Entry 5OKF (X-ray diffraction, 3.20 A resolution); this record covers chains A and B.

# Chain A (and B)
Protein: 14-3-3 protein sigma, Heat shock protein beta-6
From: Homo sapiens
Notes: fragment: Phosphopeptide; chain B of this document is another copy of the same molecule, construct and numbering; everything in this record applies to it too
Reference sequence: chimeric construct of P31947, O14558: residues 1-231 from P31947 (1433S_HUMAN) positions 1-231 (same numbers); residues 236-243 from O14558 positions 12-19 (UniProt number = residue number - 224)
Chain sequence (246 residues; row label = number of the first residue in the row; numbers below 1 keep their minus sign (Gly-2 is residue -2)):
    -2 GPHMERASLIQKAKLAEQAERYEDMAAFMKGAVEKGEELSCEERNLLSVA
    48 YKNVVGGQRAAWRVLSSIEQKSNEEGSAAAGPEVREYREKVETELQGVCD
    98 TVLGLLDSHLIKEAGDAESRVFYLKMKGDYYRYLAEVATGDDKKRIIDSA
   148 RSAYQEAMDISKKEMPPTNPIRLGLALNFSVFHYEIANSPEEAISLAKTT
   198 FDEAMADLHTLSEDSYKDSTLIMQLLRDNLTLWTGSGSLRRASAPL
Unresolved in the structure: -2 to 0, 71-76, 138, 209, 233-235, 243 (chain B: -2, 72-77, 207-212, 233-236, 243)
Sequence notes: expression tag (-2 to 0); engineered mutation Ala75 (Glu in P31947), Ala76 (Glu in P31947), Ala77 (Lys in P31947); linker (232-235)
Modified / non-standard residues: Cys38 (S-hydroxycysteine; CSO); Ser240 (phosphoserine; SEP)
Swiss-Prot annotation at these positions:
  - site (Interaction with phosphoserine on interacting protein): Arg56, Arg129
  - modified residue (Phosphoserine): Ser5, Ser74, Ser240

# How chain A and chain B interact
Pairs across the interface - 35 pairs, chain A then chain B:
  Ser5(A) - Glu80(B)  hydrogen bond
  Gln8(A) - Glu80(B)
  Lys9(A) - Glu80(B)
  Lys9(A) - Glu83(B)  salt bridge
  Leu12(A) - Val81(B)  hydrophobic
  Leu12(A) - Tyr84(B)  hydrophobic
  Ala13(A) - Tyr84(B)
  Gln15(A) - Val61(B)
  Gln15(A) - Ile65(B)
  Arg18(A) - Tyr84(B)
  Arg18(A) - Lys87(B)
  Arg18(A) - Val88(B)
  Arg18(A) - Glu91(B)  salt bridge
  Asp21(A) - Tyr84(B)  hydrogen bond
  Asp21(A) - Lys87(B)  salt bridge
  Phe25(A) - Tyr84(B)  hydrophobic
  Ala58(A) - Ala16(B)  hydrophobic
  Ala58(A) - Arg18(B)
  Val61(A) - Gln15(B)
  Leu62(A) - Leu12(B)  hydrophobic
  Ile65(A) - Gln15(B)
  Glu80(A) - Ser5(B)  hydrogen bond
  Glu80(A) - Gln8(B)
  Glu80(A) - Lys9(B)
  Val81(A) - Leu12(B)  hydrophobic
  Glu83(A) - Lys9(B)  salt bridge
  Tyr84(A) - Leu12(B)  hydrophobic
  Tyr84(A) - Ala13(B)
  Tyr84(A) - Arg18(B)
  Tyr84(A) - Asp21(B)  hydrogen bond
  Tyr84(A) - Phe25(B)  hydrophobic
  Lys87(A) - Arg18(B)
  Lys87(A) - Asp21(B)  salt bridge
  Val88(A) - Arg18(B)
  Glu91(A) - Arg18(B)  salt bridge
Interface residues without a listed pair, chain A (23 interface residues in all): Ala16, Glu20, Gln55
Interface residues without a listed pair, chain B (23 interface residues in all): Glu20, Gln55, Ala58, Leu62

# Summary
The chain A/chain B interface involves 23 residues from each chain, with 4 hydrogen bonds and 6 salt bridges.
Polar contacts include Lys9(A)-Glu83(B), Arg18(A)-Glu91(B) and Asp21(A)-Lys87(B).
Chain A and chain B are both 14-3-3 protein sigma, Heat shock protein beta-6 (Homo sapiens); the structure,
CH1 chimera of human 14-3-3 sigma with the HSPB6 phosphopeptide in a conformation with self-bound
phosphopeptides, was determined by X-ray diffraction together with 5OK9, 5OM0 and 5OMA from the same study.
